PDB entry 4BW3 | X-ray diffraction, 1.50 A resolution | chain A

# Chain A
Name: Bromodomain-containing protein 4
Source organism: Homo sapiens
Notes: fragment: n-terminal bromodomain, residues 44-168
Reference sequence: O60885 (BRD4_HUMAN); residues 44-168 here = UniProt positions 44-168
Sequence (127 residues; numbered 42 to 168; the number before each row is that of its first residue):
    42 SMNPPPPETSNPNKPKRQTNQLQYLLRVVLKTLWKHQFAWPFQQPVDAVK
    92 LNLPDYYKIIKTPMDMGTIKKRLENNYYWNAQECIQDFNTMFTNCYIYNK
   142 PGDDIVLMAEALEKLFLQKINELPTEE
Construct notes: expression tag (42-43)
Curated features (UniProtKB/Swiss-Prot):
  - site: N140 (Acetylated histone binding)
  - cross-link: K99 (Glycyl lysine isopeptide (Lys-Gly) (interchain with G-Cter in SUMO2))
  - natural variant: D145 (D145G: Found in a patient with a neurodevelopmental syndrome; uncertain significance)
  - mutagenesis: N140 (N140A: Abolishes binding to acetylated histones)

# Summary
From UniProt: one mutagenesis site.
Chain A is Bromodomain-containing protein 4 (Homo sapiens); the structure, The first bromodomain of human BRD4
in complex with 3,5 dimethylisoxaxole ligand, was determined by X-ray diffraction together with 4BW1, 4BW2 and
4BW4 from the same study.
